PDB entry 6O1L | electron microscopy, 3.37 A resolution | chains L and M of the 17 polymer chains in the assembly

Chain L (and M):
Protein: RNA-binding protein Hfq
Organism: Pseudomonas aeruginosa (strain ATCC 15692 / DSM 22644 / CIP 104116 / JCM 14847 / LMG 12228 / 1C / PRS 101 / PAO1)
Notes: chain M of this document is another copy of the same molecule, construct and numbering; everything in this record applies to it too
Reference sequence: Q9HUM0 (HFQ_PSEAE); numbering as in UniProt (aligned over 5-71)
Sequence (67 residues; each row starts with the number of its first residue):
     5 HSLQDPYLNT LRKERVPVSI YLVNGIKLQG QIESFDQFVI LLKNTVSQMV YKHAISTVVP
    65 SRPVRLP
Disordered / not traced: 5 (chain M: fully traced)

How chain L and chain M interact:
Pairs across the interface - 37 pairs, chain L then chain M:
  Asn28(L) - Val27(M)  hydrogen bond (side chain-backbone)
  Asn28(L) - Asn28(M)
  Asn28(L) - Gly29(M)
  Leu32(L) - Thr61(M)
  Ser38(L) - Leu7(M)
  Phe39(L) - Leu7(M)
  Asp40(L) - His5(M)  hydrogen bond (side chain-backbone)
  Asp40(L) - Ser6(M)  hydrogen bond (side chain-backbone)
  Asp40(L) - Leu7(M)  hydrogen bond (side chain-backbone)
  Asp40(L) - Gln8(M)
  Val43(L) - Leu7(M)  hydrophobic
  Val43(L) - Gln8(M)
  Leu45(L) - Leu7(M)  hydrophobic
  Leu45(L) - Tyr11(M)  hydrophobic
  Val50(L) - Val63(M)  hydrophobic
  Val50(L) - Pro64(M)
  Ser51(L) - Tyr11(M)  hydrogen bond (backbone-side chain)
  Ser51(L) - Pro64(M)
  Gln52(L) - Tyr11(M)
  Gln52(L) - Thr61(M)
  Gln52(L) - Val62(M)
  Gln52(L) - Val63(M)
  Met53(L) - Gln8(M)
  Met53(L) - Tyr11(M)  hydrophobic
  Met53(L) - Thr61(M)
  Met53(L) - Val62(M)  hydrogen bond (backbone-backbone)
  Val54(L) - Ser60(M)
  Val54(L) - Thr61(M)
  Tyr55(L) - Gln8(M)
  Tyr55(L) - Lys56(M)  hydrogen bond
  Tyr55(L) - Ile59(M)
  Tyr55(L) - Ser60(M)  hydrogen bond (backbone-backbone)
  His57(L) - Lys56(M)  hydrogen bond (side chain-backbone)
  His57(L) - His57(M)
  His57(L) - Ile59(M)  hydrogen bond (side chain-backbone)
  Ala58(L) - Val27(M)  hydrophobic
  Ala58(L) - Ser60(M)
Other interface residues (no listed pair), chain L (17 interface residues in all): Val27, Gln41
Other interface residues (no listed pair), chain M (23 interface residues in all): Leu12, Leu26, Ile44, Ala58, Ser65, Val68, Leu70

In short:
Chain L and chain M form an interface of 17 and 23 residues respectively, with 10 hydrogen bonds. Polar
contacts include Asn28(L)-Val27(M), Asp40(L)-His5(M) and Asp40(L)-Ser6(M).
Chain L and chain M are both RNA-binding protein Hfq (Pseudomonas aeruginosa (strain ATCC 15692 / DSM 22644 /
CIP 104116 / JCM 14847 / LMG 12228 / 1C / PRS 101 / PAO1)); the structure, Architectural principles for
Hfq/Crc-mediated regulation of gene expression Hfq-Crc-amiE 2:3:2 complex, was determined by electron
microscopy together with 6O1K and 6O1M from the same study.
